8HDO - chains B and R of the 5 polymer chains in the assembly; structure by electron microscopy, 2.87 A resolution.

== Chain B ==
Name: Guanine nucleotide-binding protein G(I)/G(S)/G(T) subunit beta-1
Source organism: Homo sapiens
Reference sequence: P62873 (GBB1_HUMAN); numbering as in UniProt (aligned over 2-340)
Amino-acid sequence (345 residues; row label = number of the first residue in the row; numbers below 1 keep their minus sign (Met-4 is residue -4)):
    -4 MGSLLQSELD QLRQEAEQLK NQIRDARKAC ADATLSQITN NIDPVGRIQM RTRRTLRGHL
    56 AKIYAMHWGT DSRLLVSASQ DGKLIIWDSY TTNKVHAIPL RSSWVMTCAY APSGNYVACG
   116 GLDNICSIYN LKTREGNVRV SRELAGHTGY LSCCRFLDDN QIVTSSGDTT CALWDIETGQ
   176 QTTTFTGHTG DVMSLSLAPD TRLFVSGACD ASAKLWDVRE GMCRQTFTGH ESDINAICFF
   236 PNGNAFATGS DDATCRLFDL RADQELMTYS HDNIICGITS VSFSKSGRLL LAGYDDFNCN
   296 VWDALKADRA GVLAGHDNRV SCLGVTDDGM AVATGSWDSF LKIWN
Not modelled in the structure: -4 to 2, 129-132
Sequence notes: expression tag (-4 to 1)
UniProt features mapped onto this chain:
  - modified residue: Ser2 (N-acetylserine), His266 (Phosphohistidine)
  - natural variant: Leu30 (L30F: In MRD42; uncertain significance), Arg52 (R52G: In MRD42), Gly64 (G64V: In MRD42), Asp76 (D76E: In MRD42; D76G: In MRD42), Gly77 (G77S: In MRD42), Lys78 (K78R: In MRD42), Ile80 (I80N: In MRD42; I80T: In MRD42), His91 (H91R: In MRD42; uncertain significance), Ala92 (A92T: In MRD42), Pro94 (P94S: In MRD42), Leu95 (L95P: In MRD42), Arg96 (R96L: In MRD42), 5 further natural variant entries in UniProt

== Chain R ==
Name: Adenosine A2b receptor
Source organism: Homo sapiens
Reference sequence: P29275 (AA2BR_HUMAN); residues 1-332 here = UniProt positions 1-332
Amino-acid sequence (332 residues; each row starts with the number of its first residue):
     1 MLLETQDALY VALELVIAAL SVAGNVLVCA AVGTANTLQT PTNYFLVSLA AADVAVGLFA
    61 IPFAITISLG FCTDFYGCLF LACFVLVLTQ SSIFSLLAVA VDRYLAICVP LRYKSLVTGT
   121 RARGVIAVLW VLAFGIGLTP FLGWNSKDSA TNNCTEPWDG TTNESCCLVK CLFENVVPMS
   181 YMVYFNFFGC VLPPLLIMLV IYIKIFLVAC RQLQRTELMD HSRTTLQREI HAAKSLAMIV
   241 GIFALCWLPV HAVNCVTLFQ PAQGKNKPKW AMNMAILLSH ANSVVNPIVY AYRNRDFRYT
   301 FHKIISRYLL CQADVKSGNG QAGVQPALGV GL
Not modelled in the structure: 1-2, 149-168, 217-223, 263-266, 310-332
Disulfide bonds: Cys78-Cys171
Small-molecule neighbours: I5D (2-[6-azanyl-3,5-dicyano-4-[4-(cyclopropylmethoxy)phenyl]pyridin-2-yl]sulfanylethanamide): Tyr10, Ala64, Ile67, Ser68, Val85, Leu86, Thr89, Ile93, Leu172, Phe173, Met179, Met182, Asn186, Val191, Trp247, Val250, His251, Asn254, Met272, Asn273, Ile276, His280
UniProt features mapped onto this chain:
  - binding site (adenosine): Glu174, Asn254, Ser279, His280
  - lipidation: Cys311 (S-palmitoyl cysteine)
  - glycosylation (N-linked (GlcNAc...) asparagine): Asn153, Asn163
From the paper describing this entry:
  - binding site for I5D: Tyr10, Thr89, Asn186, Asn254, His280
  - mutagenesis - V250L: decreased signaling in response to I5D
  - specificity-determining residues: Val250
  - conformationally variable residues (side-chain flip): Phe243

== How chain B and chain R interact ==
Residue-residue contacts (8):
  Thr50(B) - Asn36(R)
  Arg52(B) - Asn36(R)
  Arg52(B) - Gln39(R)
  Phe292(B) - Tyr299(R)
  Ala309(B) - Lys303(R)
  Asp312(B) - Thr37(R)
  Phe335(B) - Asn36(R)
  Lys337(B) - Asn36(R)

== In short ==
The interface between chain B and chain R involves 7 residues on one side and 5 on the other. Chain R binds
compound I5D. The paper reports a binding site for I5D at Tyr10(R), Thr89(R) and Asn186(R) among others; V250L
of chain R reduces signaling in response to I5D.
Chain B is Guanine nucleotide-binding protein G(I)/G(S)/G(T) subunit beta-1 and chain R is Adenosine A2b
receptor, both from Homo sapiens; the structure, Structure of A2BR bound to synthetic agonists BAY 60-6583,
was determined by electron microscopy (same publication as 8HDP).
